2NNA - chains A and B of the 3 polymer chains in the assembly; structure by X-ray diffraction, 2.10 A resolution.

# Chain A
Molecule: MHC class II antigen
Organism: Homo sapiens
Notes: fragment: residues in database 24-207
UniProt: Q5Y7F5 (Q5Y7F5_HUMAN); the construct lacks a stretch of the UniProt sequence, so the offset changes along the chain: -1 to 9 = UniProt 24-34; 10-181 = UniProt 36-207
Chain sequence (184 residues; each row starts with the number of its first residue; numbers below 1 keep their minus sign (Glu-1 is residue -1)):
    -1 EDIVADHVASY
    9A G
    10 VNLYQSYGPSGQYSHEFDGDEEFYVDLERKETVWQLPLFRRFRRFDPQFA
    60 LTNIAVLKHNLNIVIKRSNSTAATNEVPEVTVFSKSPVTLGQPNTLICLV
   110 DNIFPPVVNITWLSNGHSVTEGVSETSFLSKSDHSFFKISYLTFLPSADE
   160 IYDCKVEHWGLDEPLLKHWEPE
Not modelled in the structure: -1, 181
Disulfide bonds: Cys107-Cys163
From the paper describing this entry:
  - binding site for gluten peptide: His24, Glu31, Arg52, His68, Arg76

# Chain B
Molecule: MHC class II antigen
Organism: Homo sapiens
Notes: fragment: residues in database 33-224
UniProt: Q5Y7F6 (Q5Y7F6_HUMAN); residues 1-192 here correspond to UniProt positions 33-224 (UniProt number = residue number + 32)
Chain sequence (207 residues; row label = number of the first residue in the row; numbers below 1 keep their minus sign (Gly-14 is residue -14)):
   -14 GGGGSIEGRGSGGGSRDSPEDFVYQFKGMCYFTNGTERVRLVTRYIYNRE
    36 EYARFDSDVGVYRAVTPLGPPAAEYWNSQKEVLERTRAELDTVCRHNYQL
    86 ELRTTLQRRVEPTVTISPSRTEALNHHNLLVCSVTDFYPAQIKVRWFRND
   136 QEETTGVVSTPLIRNGDWTFQILVMLEMTPQRGDVYTCHVEHPSLQNPII
   186 VEWRAQS
Not modelled in the structure: -14 to -2, 104-113, 191-192
Disulfide bonds: Cys15-Cys79, Cys117-Cys173
Construct notes: expression tag (-14 to 0)
From the paper describing this entry:
  - binding site for gluten peptide: Glu86

# Chain A / chain B interface
Residue-residue contacts (126):
  Ile1(A) - Tyr16(B)  hydrophobic
  Ile1(A) - Arg25(B)
  Ile1(A) - Arg29(B)
  Ala3(A) - Tyr16(B)  hydrophobic
  Ala3(A) - Phe17(B)
  Ala3(A) - Thr18(B)
  Asp4(A) - Phe17(B)  hydrogen bond (backbone-backbone)
  Asp4(A) - Thr18(B)
  Asp4(A) - Asn19(B)  hydrogen bond (side chain-backbone)
  His5(A) - Cys15(B)
  His5(A) - Tyr16(B)
  His5(A) - Phe17(B)  hydrogen bond (backbone-backbone)
  His5(A) - Leu91(B)
  Val6(A) - Met14(B)  hydrophobic
  Val6(A) - Cys15(B)
  Val6(A) - Tyr16(B)  hydrophobic
  Ala7(A) - Met14(B)
  Ala7(A) - Cys15(B)  hydrogen bond (backbone-backbone)
  Ser8(A) - Gly13(B)
  Ser8(A) - Met14(B)
  Tyr9(A) - Gly13(B)  hydrogen bond (backbone-backbone)
  Tyr9(A) - Cys15(B)  hydrophobic
  Tyr9(A) - Val78(B)  hydrophobic
  Tyr9(A) - Asn82(B)
  Tyr9(A) - Glu86(B)  hydrogen bond
  Gly9A(A) - Phe11(B)
  Gly9A(A) - Lys12(B)
  Gly9A(A) - Gly13(B)  hydrogen bond (backbone-backbone)
  Val10(A) - Phe11(B)
  Asn11(A) - Gln10(B)
  Asn11(A) - Phe11(B)  hydrogen bond (backbone-backbone)
  Leu12(A) - Val8(B)  hydrophobic
  Leu12(A) - Tyr9(B)
  Tyr13(A) - Val8(B)
  Tyr13(A) - Tyr9(B)  hydrogen bond (backbone-backbone)
  Gln14(A) - Asp6(B)  hydrogen bond
  Gln14(A) - Phe7(B)
  Gln14(A) - Val8(B)
  Ser15(A) - Asp6(B)  hydrogen bond
  Ser15(A) - Phe7(B)  hydrogen bond (side chain-backbone)
  Tyr16(A) - Pro4(B)  hydrophobic
  Tyr16(A) - Asp6(B)  hydrogen bond (backbone-side chain)
  Phe26(A) - Glu86(B)
  Phe26(A) - Thr90(B)
  Phe26(A) - Leu91(B)  hydrophobic
  Phe26(A) - Trp153(B)
  Asp27(A) - Arg149(B)  hydrogen bond (backbone-side chain)
  Gly28(A) - Arg149(B)  hydrogen bond (backbone-side chain)
  Asp29(A) - Tyr123(B)
  Asp29(A) - Arg149(B)  salt bridge
  Asp29(A) - Trp153(B)
  Glu30(A) - Trp153(B)  hydrogen bond (backbone-side chain)
  Glu31(A) - Glu86(B)
  Glu31(A) - Thr90(B)
  Glu31(A) - Trp153(B)
  Leu45(A) - Trp153(B)  hydrophobic
  Leu47(A) - Thr89(B)
  Phe48(A) - Thr89(B)
  Phe48(A) - Thr90(B)
  Phe48(A) - Trp153(B)  hydrophobic
  Arg52(A) - Leu85(B)
  Arg52(A) - Glu86(B)  salt bridge
  Arg52(A) - Thr89(B)  hydrogen bond
  Arg52(A) - Thr90(B)  hydrogen bond
  Leu66(A) - Tyr9(B)  hydrophobic
  Leu66(A) - Phe11(B)
  Asn69(A) - Tyr9(B)  hydrogen bond
  Leu70(A) - Phe7(B)
  Leu70(A) - Val8(B)
  Leu70(A) - Tyr9(B)  hydrophobic
  Leu70(A) - Tyr32(B)  hydrophobic
  Val73(A) - Tyr32(B)  hydrophobic
  Val73(A) - Tyr37(B)
  Ile74(A) - Phe7(B)  hydrophobic
  Ile74(A) - Tyr32(B)
  Arg76(A) - Leu53(B)  hydrogen bond (side chain-backbone)
  Arg76(A) - Pro56(B)
  Ser77(A) - Tyr32(B)  hydrogen bond
  Ser79(A) - Phe7(B)
  Thr80(A) - Phe7(B)
  Thr80(A) - Tyr32(B)  hydrogen bond (backbone-side chain)
  Thr80(A) - Asn33(B)
  Ala81(A) - Glu5(B)
  Ala81(A) - Asp6(B)
  Ala81(A) - Phe7(B)  hydrophobic
  Ala81(A) - Asn33(B)
  Ala82(A) - Asp6(B)  hydrogen bond (backbone-backbone)
  Ala82(A) - Asn33(B)
  Asn84(A) - Ser0(B)  hydrogen bond (side chain-backbone)
  Asn84(A) - Ser3(B)  hydrogen bond
  Glu85(A) - Arg34(B)  salt bridge
  Phe92(A) - Ile148(B)  hydrophobic
  Phe92(A) - Asn150(B)
  Phe92(A) - Gln156(B)
  Ser93(A) - Gln156(B)  hydrogen bond (backbone-side chain)
  Lys94(A) - Thr120(B)
  Lys94(A) - Asp121(B)  salt bridge
  Lys94(A) - Asp152(B)  salt bridge
  Lys94(A) - Thr154(B)  hydrogen bond
  Lys94(A) - Gln156(B)
  Pro96(A) - Ser118(B)
  Pro96(A) - Thr120(B)
  Ile106(A) - Asn150(B)
  Phe113(A) - Gln10(B)
  Phe113(A) - Asn33(B)
  Phe113(A) - Arg34(B)
  Pro114(A) - Asp6(B)
  Ser139(A) - Lys12(B)
  Lys140(A) - Lys12(B)  hydrogen bond (backbone-side chain)
  Asp142(A) - Arg34(B)  hydrogen bond (backbone-side chain)
  His143(A) - Gln10(B)  hydrogen bond (backbone-side chain)
  His143(A) - Lys12(B)
  His143(A) - Ile31(B)
  His143(A) - Arg34(B)  hydrogen bond (side chain-backbone)
  His143(A) - Glu36(B)  salt bridge
  Ser144(A) - Arg34(B)
  Phe145(A) - Gln10(B)
  Ile148(A) - Asn150(B)
  Ile148(A) - Gly151(B)
  Tyr150(A) - Asn150(B)  hydrogen bond (side chain-backbone)
  Tyr150(A) - Gly151(B)
  Tyr150(A) - Asp152(B)  hydrogen bond (side chain-backbone)
  Trp168(A) - Ser0(B)  hydrogen bond (backbone-side chain)
  Trp168(A) - Ser3(B)
  Trp168(A) - Pro4(B)
  Gly169(A) - Ser0(B)
Also at the interface, not in a pair above, chain A (64 interface residues in all): Val2, Gln44, Phe51, Ser95, Pro115, Val116, Thr135, Phe146
Also at the interface, not in a pair above, chain B (57 interface residues in all): Gly-1, Gly20, Val27, Tyr30, Ala57, Trp61, Tyr83, Arg93, Thr100, Phe155

# Overview
Chain A and chain B form an interface of 64 and 57 residues respectively, with 34 hydrogen bonds and 6 salt
bridges. Polar pairs include Asp29(A)-Arg149(B), Arg52(A)-Glu86(B) and Glu85(A)-Arg34(B). The paper reports a
binding site for gluten peptide at His24(A), Glu31(A) and Glu86(B) among others.
Here chain A is MHC class II antigen and chain B is MHC class II antigen, both from Homo sapiens. Entry 2NNA
(Structure of the MHC class II molecule HLA-DQ8 bound with a deamidated gluten peptide) was determined by
X-ray diffraction.
